PDB entry 1D2I | X-ray diffraction, 1.70 A resolution | chains D and A of the 4 polymer chains in the assembly

Chain D:
Molecule: 16-nt DNA strand
Sequence (16 nucleotides; numbered 17 to 32; the number before each row is that of its first residue):
    17 TATTATAGAT CTATAA
Metal / ion sites: Mg2+: DG24 (shared with 2 residues of chain B)

Chain A:
Protein: Protein (restriction endonuclease bglii)
Source organism: Bacillus subtilis
Reference sequence: Q45488 (T2B2_BACSU); residue numbers follow UniProt; this construct covers 1-223
Chain sequence (223 residues; each row starts with the number of its first residue):
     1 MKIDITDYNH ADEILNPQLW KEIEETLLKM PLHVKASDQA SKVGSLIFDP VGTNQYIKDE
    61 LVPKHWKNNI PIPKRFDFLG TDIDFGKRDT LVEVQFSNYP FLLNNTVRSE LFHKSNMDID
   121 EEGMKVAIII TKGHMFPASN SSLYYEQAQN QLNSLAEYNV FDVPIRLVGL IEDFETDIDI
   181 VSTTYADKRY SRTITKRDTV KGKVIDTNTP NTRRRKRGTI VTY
Modified positions: Mse1, Mse30, Mse117, Mse124, Mse135 (selenomethionine; parent Met)
UniProt features mapped onto this chain:
  - binding site (Mg(2+)): Asp84, Val94
Metal / ion sites: Mg2+: Asp84, Val94 (shared with 1 residue of chain C)

Chain D / chain A interface:
Pairs across the interface (22; chain D residue first):
  DT19(D) with Lys216(A), phosphate contact
  DT20(D) with Arg215(A), phosphate contact; Lys216(A), phosphate contact; Arg217(A), hydrogen bond to the phosphate
  DA21(D) with His134(A), salt bridge to the phosphate; Arg215(A), sugar contact; Arg217(A), salt bridge to the phosphate
  DT22(D) with Tyr99(A), sugar contact; Asn140(A), hydrogen bond to the base; Ser141(A), base contact; Tyr144(A), hydrogen bond to the phosphate; Gln147(A), sugar contact
  DA23(D) with Tyr99(A), hydrogen bond to the phosphate; Asn140(A), base contact; Ser141(A), hydrogen bond to the base
  DA25(D) with Asn98(A), base contact
  DC27(D) with Tyr190(A), base contact
  DT28(D) with Tyr190(A), sugar contact
  DA29(D) with Tyr190(A), sugar contact; Ser191(A), phosphate contact; Arg192(A), phosphate contact
  DT30(D) with Arg192(A), phosphate contact
Interface residues without a listed pair, chain D (11 interface residues in all): DG24

Summary:
Chain D and chain A form an interface of 11 and 13 residues respectively; the contacts include 5 hydrogen
bonds and 2 salt bridges. Polar contacts include DT22(D)-Asn140(A), DA23(D)-Ser141(A) and DT20(D)-Arg217(A).
Curated annotation (UniProt) lists Mg2+-binding residues Asp84(A) and Val94(A) on chain A.
Chain D is a 16-nt DNA strand and chain A is Protein (restriction endonuclease bglii) (Bacillus subtilis); the
structure, Crystal structure of restriction endonuclease bglii complexed with DNA 16-mer, was determined by
X-ray diffraction, deposited together with 1DFM.
